3REP - chains A and B; structure by X-ray diffraction, 1.80 A resolution.

[Chain A]
Name: Integrin-linked kinase
From: Homo sapiens
Notes: fragment: Pseudokinase domain
UniProt: Q13418 (ILK_HUMAN); residue numbers follow UniProt; this construct covers 183-452
Amino-acid sequence (271 residues; numbered -1 to 452; 183 numbers in that range are skipped by the numbering (no residue carries them; nothing is unmodelled there); the number before each row is that of its first residue; numbers below 1 keep their minus sign (Met-1 is residue -1)):
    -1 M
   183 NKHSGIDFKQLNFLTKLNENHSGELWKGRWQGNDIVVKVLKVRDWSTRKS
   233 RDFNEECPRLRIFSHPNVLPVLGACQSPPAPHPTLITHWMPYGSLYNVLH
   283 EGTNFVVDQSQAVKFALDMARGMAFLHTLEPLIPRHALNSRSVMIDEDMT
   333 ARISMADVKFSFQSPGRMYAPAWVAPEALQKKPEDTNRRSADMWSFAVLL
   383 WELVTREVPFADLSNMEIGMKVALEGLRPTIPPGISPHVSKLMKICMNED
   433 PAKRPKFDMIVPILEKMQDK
Unresolved in the structure: -1, 183-184
Construct notes: initiating methionine (-1); engineered mutation Ser346 (Cys in Q13418), Ser422 (Cys in Q13418)
Metal / ion sites: Mn2+: Asp339 (together with ATP)
Ligand contacts: ATP (adenosine-5'-triphosphate): Asn200, Asn202, His203, Ser204, Leu207, Val218, Lys220, Leu251, Thr269, His270, Trp271, Met272, Gly275, Ser276, Asn279, Arg323, Met326, Asp339, Lys341
UniProt features mapped onto this chain:
  - motif: Lys363 to Arg371 (Nuclear localization signal)
  - binding site (ATP): Asn200, Asn202, His203, Ser204, Lys220, His270, Met272, Asn279, Lys341
  - binding site (Mg(2+)): Asp339
  - modified residue: Ser186 (Phosphoserine), Ser246 (Phosphoserine), Lys426 (N6-acetyllysine)

[Chain B]
Name: Alpha-parvin
From: Homo sapiens
Notes: fragment: Calponin homology domain
UniProt: Q9NVD7 (PARVA_HUMAN); residues 248-372 here = UniProt positions 248-372
Amino-acid sequence (129 residues; each row starts with the number of its first residue; note: 248 numbers in that range are skipped by the numbering (no residue carries them; nothing is unmodelled there); numbers below 1 keep their minus sign (Gly-4 is residue -4)):
    -4 GSHM
   248 DAFDTLFDHAPDKLNVVKKTLITFVNKHLNKLNLEVTELETQFADGVYLV
   298 LLMGLLEGYFVPLHSFFLTPDSFEQKVLNVSFAFELMQDGGLEKPKPRPE
   348 DIVNCDLKSTLRVLYNLFTKYRNVE
Unresolved in the structure: -4 to -1, 248
Construct notes: expression tag (-4 to -1)

[Chain A / chain B interface]
Residue-residue contacts (44):
  Arg225(A) - Glu332(B)  salt bridge
  Arg225(A) - Gln335(B)
  Arg225(A) - Asp336(B)  salt bridge
  Gly348(A) - Val308(B)
  Gly348(A) - Pro309(B)
  Gly348(A) - Ser312(B)
  Gly348(A) - Phe329(B)
  Arg349(A) - Tyr306(B)
  Arg349(A) - Phe307(B)
  Arg349(A) - Leu333(B)
  Arg349(A) - Asp336(B)  salt bridge
  Met350(A) - Tyr306(B)
  Met350(A) - Phe307(B)  hydrogen bond (backbone-backbone)
  Met350(A) - Pro309(B)  hydrophobic
  Tyr351(A) - Glu304(B)
  Tyr351(A) - Gly305(B)
  Tyr351(A) - Tyr306(B)
  Leu361(A) - Phe307(B)
  Leu361(A) - Pro309(B)
  Leu361(A) - Leu310(B)  hydrogen bond (backbone-backbone)
  Gln362(A) - Leu310(B)
  Gln362(A) - His311(B)
  Lys363(A) - His311(B)  hydrogen bond (backbone-side chain)
  Lys364(A) - His311(B)  hydrogen bond (side chain-backbone)
  Ser396(A) - Leu302(B)
  Asn397(A) - Gly305(B)  hydrogen bond (side chain-backbone)
  Asn397(A) - Tyr306(B)
  Asn397(A) - Phe307(B)
  Met398(A) - Leu298(B)
  Met398(A) - Gly301(B)
  Met398(A) - Leu302(B)  hydrophobic
  Met398(A) - Tyr306(B)
  Met398(A) - Phe307(B)  hydrophobic
  Met398(A) - Val308(B)
  Glu399(A) - Lys278(B)
  Glu399(A) - Leu279(B)
  Gly401(A) - Phe307(B)
  Met402(A) - Leu279(B)  hydrophobic
  Met402(A) - Leu298(B)  hydrophobic
  Met402(A) - Phe307(B)
  Met402(A) - Leu310(B)  hydrophobic
  Lys403(A) - Lys278(B)  hydrogen bond (side chain-backbone)
  Leu406(A) - Leu310(B)  hydrophobic
  Glu407(A) - Asn280(B)
Other interface residues (no listed pair), chain A (21 interface residues in all): Pro353, Pro365, Ala405
Other interface residues (no listed pair), chain B (22 interface residues in all): Val297, Leu315

[In short]
The interface between chain A and chain B involves 21 residues on one side and 22 on the other; the contacts
include 6 hydrogen bonds and 3 salt bridges. Among the polar pairs are Arg225(A)-Glu332(B),
Arg225(A)-Asp336(B) and Arg349(A)-Asp336(B). Ligands of chain A: ATP.
Here chain A is Integrin-linked kinase and chain B is Alpha-parvin, both from Homo sapiens. Entry 3REP
(Crystal structure of the ILK/alpha-parvin core complex (MnATP)) was determined by X-ray diffraction.
